7VQ0 - chains B and E of the 6 polymer chains in the assembly; structure by electron microscopy, 3.03 A resolution.

# Chain B
Molecule: Spike glycoprotein
Source organism: Severe acute respiratory syndrome coronavirus 2
UniProtKB: P0DTC2 (SPIKE_SARS2); residue numbers follow UniProt; this construct covers 1-1208
Sequence (1247 residues; each row starts with the number of its first residue):
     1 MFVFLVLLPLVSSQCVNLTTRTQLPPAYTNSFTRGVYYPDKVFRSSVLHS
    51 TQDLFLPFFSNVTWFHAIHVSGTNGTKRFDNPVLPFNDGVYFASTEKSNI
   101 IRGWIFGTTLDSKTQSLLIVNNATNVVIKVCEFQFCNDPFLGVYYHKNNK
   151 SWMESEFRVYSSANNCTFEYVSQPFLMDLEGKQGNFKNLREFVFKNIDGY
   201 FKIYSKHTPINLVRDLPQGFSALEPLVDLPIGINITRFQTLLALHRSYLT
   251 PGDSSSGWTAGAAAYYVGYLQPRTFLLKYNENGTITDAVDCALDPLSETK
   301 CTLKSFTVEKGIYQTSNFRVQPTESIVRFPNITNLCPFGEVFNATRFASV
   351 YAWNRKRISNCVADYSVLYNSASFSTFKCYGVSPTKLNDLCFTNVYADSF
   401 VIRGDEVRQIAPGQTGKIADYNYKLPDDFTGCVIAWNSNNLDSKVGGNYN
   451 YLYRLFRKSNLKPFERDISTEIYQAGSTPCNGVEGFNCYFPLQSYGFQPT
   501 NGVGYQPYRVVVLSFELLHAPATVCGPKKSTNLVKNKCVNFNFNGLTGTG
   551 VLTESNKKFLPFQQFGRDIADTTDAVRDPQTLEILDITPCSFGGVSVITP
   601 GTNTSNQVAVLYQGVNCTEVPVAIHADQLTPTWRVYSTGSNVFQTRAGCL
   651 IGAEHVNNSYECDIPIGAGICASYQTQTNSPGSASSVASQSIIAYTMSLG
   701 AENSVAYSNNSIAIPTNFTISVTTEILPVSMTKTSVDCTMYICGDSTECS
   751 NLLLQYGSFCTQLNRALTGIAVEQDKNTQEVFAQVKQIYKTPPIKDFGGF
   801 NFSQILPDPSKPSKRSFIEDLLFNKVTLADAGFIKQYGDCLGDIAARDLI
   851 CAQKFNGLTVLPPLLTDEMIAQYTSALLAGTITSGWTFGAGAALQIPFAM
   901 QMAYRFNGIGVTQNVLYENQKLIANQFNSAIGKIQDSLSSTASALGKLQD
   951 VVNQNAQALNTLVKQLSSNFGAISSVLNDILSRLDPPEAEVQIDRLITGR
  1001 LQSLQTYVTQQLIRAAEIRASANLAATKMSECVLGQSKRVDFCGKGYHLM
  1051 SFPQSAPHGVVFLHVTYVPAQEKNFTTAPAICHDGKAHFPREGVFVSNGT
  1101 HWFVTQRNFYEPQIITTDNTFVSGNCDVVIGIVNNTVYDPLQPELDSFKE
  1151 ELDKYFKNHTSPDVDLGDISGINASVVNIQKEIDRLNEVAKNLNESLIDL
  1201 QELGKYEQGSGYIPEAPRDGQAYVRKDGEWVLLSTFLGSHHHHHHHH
Disordered / not traced: 1-13, 70-76, 146-151, 178-184, 245-253, 624-635, 677-688, 837-841, 1163-1247
Cystine bridges: C15-C136, C131-C166, C336-C361, C379-C432, C391-C525, C480-C488, C538-C590, C617-C649, C662-C671, C738-C760, C743-C749, C1032-C1043, C1082-C1126
Covalent attachments: N-acetylglucosamine (NAG) linked to N17, N122, N331, N603, N616, N657, N709, N717, N801, N1098, N1134, N1158; glycan linked to N1074
Sequence notes: engineered mutation G614 (Asp in P0DTC2), G682 (Arg in P0DTC2), S683 (Arg in P0DTC2), S685 (Arg in P0DTC2), P986 (Lys in P0DTC2), P987 (Val in P0DTC2); expression tag (1209-1247)
Small-molecule neighbours:
  - N-acetylglucosamine (NAG; 2-acetamido-2-deoxy-beta-D-glucopyranose), molecule 1: Q115, V130, E132, N165, C166, T167
  - N-acetylglucosamine (NAG), molecule 2: F342, N343, F374
UniProt features mapped onto this chain:
  - region: N280 to C301 (Putative superantigen), R403 to D405 (Integrin-binding motif), N448 to F456 (Immunodominant HLA epitope recognized by the CD8+), P681, A684 (Putative superantigen), S816 to Y837 (Fusion peptide 1), K835 to F855 (Fusion peptide 2), D1163 to E1202 (Heptad repeat 2)
  - site: R815, S816 (Cleavage)
  - glycosylation: N17 (N-linked (GlcNAc...) (complex) asparagine), N61 (N-linked (GlcNAc...) (hybrid) asparagine), N74 (N-linked (GlcNAc...) (complex) asparagine), N122 (N-linked (GlcNAc...) (hybrid) asparagine), N149 (N-linked (GlcNAc...) (complex) asparagine), N165 (N-linked (GlcNAc...) (complex) asparagine), N234 (N-linked (GlcNAc...) (high mannose) asparagine), N282 (N-linked (GlcNAc...) (complex) asparagine), T323 (O-linked (GalNAc) threonine), S325 (O-linked (HexNAc...) serine), N331 (N-linked (GlcNAc...) (complex) asparagine), N343 (N-linked (GlcNAc...) (complex) asparagine), N603 (N-linked (GlcNAc...) (hybrid) asparagine), N616 (N-linked (GlcNAc...) (complex) asparagine), N657 (N-linked (GlcNAc...) (complex) asparagine), T676 (O-linked (GlcNAc...) threonine), T678 (O-linked (GlcNAc...) threonine), N709 (N-linked (GlcNAc...) (high mannose) asparagine), N717 (N-linked (GlcNAc...) (hybrid) asparagine), N801 (N-linked (GlcNAc...) (hybrid) asparagine) and 6 more in UniProt
  - natural variant: L5 (L5F: In strain: Iota/B.1.526), S13 (S13I: In strain: Epsilon/B.1.427/B.1.429), L18 (L18F: In strain: Beta/B.1.351, Gamma/P.1 and 1 more), T19 (T19I: In strain: Omicron/BQ.1.1, Omicron/XBB.1.5 and 1 more; T19R: In strain: Delta/B.1.617.2, Omicron/BA.2 and 4 more), T20 (T20N: In strain: Gamma/P.1), L24 to A27 (sequence variant, change not given here; In strain: Omicron/BA.2, Omicron/BA.2.12.1 and 6 more), P26 (P26S: In strain: Gamma/P.1), Q52 (Q52H: In strain: Omicron/EG.5.1), A67 (A67V: In strain: Eta/B.1.525, Omicron/BA.1), H69 to V70 (deletion: In strain: Alpha/B.1.1.7, Eta/B.1.525 and 5 more), G75 (G75V: In strain: Lambda/C.37), T76 (T76I: In strain: Lambda/C.37), 82 further natural variant entries in UniProt
  - mutagenesis: H69 to V70 (Increased incorporation of cleaved spike into virions), N121 (N121Q: Partial loss of biliverdin affinity), R190 (R190K: Partial loss of biliverdin affinity), N234 (N234Q: Increased resistance to neutralizing antibodies), N331 (N331Q: Reduced viral infectivity), N343 (N343Q: Reduced viral infectivity), L452 (L452R: Increased resistance to neutralizing antibodies. Decreases HLA binding to NF9 epitope. Increased binding affinity to human ACE2), Y453 (Y453F: Decreased HLA binding to NF9 epitope. Increased binding affinity to human ACE2), A475 (A475V: Increased resistance to neutralizing antibodies), V483 (V483A: Increased resistance to neutralizing antibodies), E484 (E484D: Increased replication in human TMEM106B overexpressing cells), F490 (F490L: Increased resistance to neutralizing antibodies and human covalescent sera neutralization), 11 further mutagenesis entries in UniProt
From the paper describing this entry:
  - mutagenesis - L452R (+ 1.0 kcal mol): decreased binding to Neutralizing nanobody P86 (chain E) (from molecular simulation)
  - mutagenesis - Q493R, G496S, Q498R: unchanged binding to Neutralizing nanobody P86 (chain E) (from molecular simulation)

# Chain E
Molecule: Neutralizing nanobody P86
Source organism: Vicugna pacos
Notes: antibody fragment or engineered binder
Sequence (122 residues; row label = number of the first residue in the row):
     1 QVQLQESGGGLVQAGGSLRLSCVASGRTFSSLNIVWFRQAPGKERKFVAA
    51 INDRNTAYAESVKGRFTISRDNAKNTVHLQMNSLKPEDTAVYYCHSADVN
   101 GGMDYWGKGTQVTVSSHHHHHH
Disordered / not traced: 1, 118-122
Cystine bridges: C22-C94

# How chain B and chain E interact
Contacting residue pairs (36; chain B residue first):
  R346(B) with D104(E), salt bridge; W106(E)
  A348(B) with G101(E)
  A352(B) with N100(E); G101(E)
  W353(B) with N100(E), hydrogen bond (backbone-side chain)
  N354(B) with N100(E); G102(E); M103(E)
  R355(B) with N100(E)
  K444(B) with Q39(E), hydrogen bond; R45(E)
  G447(B) with R45(E)
  Y449(B) with E44(E), hydrogen bond; R45(E)
  N450(B) with R45(E), hydrogen bond; W106(E)
  L452(B) with F37(E), hydrophobic
  R466(B) with V99(E); N100(E), hydrogen bond
  I468(B) with N33(E); N52(E); V99(E); N100(E)
  T470(B) with N52(E), hydrogen bond
  E471(B) with N55(E), hydrogen bond
  V483(B) with T56(E); A57(E), hydrophobic; Y58(E); K63(E)
  E484(B) with Y58(E); A59(E); E60(E); K63(E)
  C488(B) with E60(E)
  F490(B) with F47(E), hydrophobic
Other interface residues (no listed pair), chain B (23 interface residues in all): Y351, G446, N448, G485
Other interface residues (no listed pair), chain E (23 interface residues in all): H95, D98

# In short
Chain B and chain E each contribute 23 residues to their interface; the contacts include 7 hydrogen bonds and
1 salt bridge. Polar contacts include R346(B)-D104(E), W353(B)-N100(E) and K444(B)-Q39(E). The paper reports
that L452R of chain B reduces binding to Neutralizing nanobody P86 (chain E); Q493R, G496S and Q498R of chain
B leave binding to Neutralizing nanobody P86 (chain E) unchanged.
Chain B is Spike glycoprotein (Severe acute respiratory syndrome coronavirus 2) and chain E is Neutralizing
nanobody P86 (Vicugna pacos); the structure, Cryo-EM structure of the SARS-CoV-2 spike protein (2-up RBD)
bound to neutralizing nanobodies P86, was determined by electron microscopy together with 7VPY from the same
study.
